PDB entry 5LDE | X-ray diffraction, 3.38 A resolution | chains A and S of the 4 polymer chains in the assembly

== Chain A ==
Protein: Immunoglobulin G-binding protein G, Viral FLICE protein
Organism: Streptococcus sp. group G
Reference sequence: chimeric construct of P19909, F5HEZ4: residues 3-55 from P19909 (SPG2_STRSG) positions 304-356 (UniProt number = residue number + 301); residues 101-288 from F5HEZ4 positions 1-188 (UniProt number = residue number - 100)
Chain sequence (265 residues; row label = number of the first residue in the row; note: 31 numbers in that range are skipped by the numbering (no residue carries them; nothing is unmodelled there)):
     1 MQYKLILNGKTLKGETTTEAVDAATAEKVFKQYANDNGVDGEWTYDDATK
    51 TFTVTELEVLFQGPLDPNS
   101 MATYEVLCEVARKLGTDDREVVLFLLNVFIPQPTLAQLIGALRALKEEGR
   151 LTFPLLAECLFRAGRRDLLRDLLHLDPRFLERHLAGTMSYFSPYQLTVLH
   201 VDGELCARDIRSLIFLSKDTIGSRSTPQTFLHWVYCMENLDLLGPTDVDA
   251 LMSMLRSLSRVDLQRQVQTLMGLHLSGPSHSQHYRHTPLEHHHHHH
Unresolved in the structure: 1, 9-19, 55, 61-65, 224, 272-296
Differences from the reference sequence: initiating methionine (1); expression tag (2, 289-296); linker (56-69)
Reported in the primary citation:
  - mutagenesis - A157L: decreased binding to IKKgamma (citing earlier work)
  - mutagenesis - A157L: abolished growth in response to ETO or TNF-alpha

== Chain S ==
Protein: Inhibitor of kappa light polypeptide gene enhancer in B-cells, kinase gamma, isoform CRA_a
Reference sequence: D3DWY2 (D3DWY2_HUMAN); residues 230-249 here correspond to UniProt positions 45-64 (UniProt number = residue number - 185)
Chain sequence (20 residues; each row starts with the number of its first residue):
   230 LQVAYHXLFQXYDNHIKSSC
Differences from the reference sequence: engineered mutation 6ZS_236 (Gln51 in D3DWY2), 6ZS_240 (Glu55 in D3DWY2), C249 (Val64 in D3DWY2)
Modified residues: 6ZS (L-isovaline) at position 236; 6ZS (L-isovaline) at position 240
Reported in the primary citation:
  - mutagenesis - F238R/D242R: decreased binding to ks-vFLIP (citing earlier work)

== How chain A and chain S interact ==
Pairs across the interface (21):
  T152(A) - I245(S)
  F153(A) - Y234(S)
  F153(A) - F238(S)  hydrophobic
  P154(A) - F238(S)  hydrophobic
  P154(A) - Y241(S)
  P154(A) - D242(S)
  P154(A) - I245(S)  hydrophobic
  A157(A) - F238(S)  hydrophobic
  L173(A) - Y234(S)  hydrogen bond (backbone-side chain)
  H174(A) - Y234(S)
  H174(A) - H235(S)
  L175(A) - Y234(S)  hydrophobic
  L175(A) - H235(S)
  L175(A) - F238(S)  hydrophobic
  D176(A) - H235(S)
  F179(A) - H235(S)
  H183(A) - F238(S)
  H183(A) - D242(S)  salt bridge
  T187(A) - D242(S)
  Y190(A) - D242(S)
  Y190(A) - I245(S)
Other interface residues (no listed pair), chain S (7 interface residues in all): Q239
From the paper, about this interface:
  - interface residues, chain A: F153(A)
  - interface residues, chain S: F238(S)

== Summary ==
Chain A and chain S form an interface of 12 and 7 residues respectively; the contacts include 1 hydrogen bond
and 1 salt bridge. Among the polar pairs are H183(A)-D242(S) and L173(A)-Y234(S). From the paper: A157L of
chain A reduces binding to IKKgamma; interface residues F153(A) and F238(S).
Here chain A is Immunoglobulin G-binding protein G, Viral FLICE protein (Streptococcus sp. group G) and chain
S is Inhibitor of kappa light polypeptide gene enhancer in B-cells, kinase gamma, isoform CRA_a. Entry 5LDE
(Crystal structure of a vFLIP-IKKgamma stapled peptide dimer) was determined by X-ray diffraction.
